PDB entry 2WFF | X-ray diffraction, 4.00 A resolution | chains 2 and 3 of the 4 polymer chains in the assembly

[Chain 2]
Name: P1
Organism: Equine rhinitis a virus
Notes: fragment: capsid protein vp2, residues 81-310
UniProtKB: B9VV85 (B9VV85_9PICO); residues 1-230 here correspond to UniProt positions 81-310 (UniProt number = residue number + 80)
Chain sequence (230 residues; row label = number of the first residue in the row):
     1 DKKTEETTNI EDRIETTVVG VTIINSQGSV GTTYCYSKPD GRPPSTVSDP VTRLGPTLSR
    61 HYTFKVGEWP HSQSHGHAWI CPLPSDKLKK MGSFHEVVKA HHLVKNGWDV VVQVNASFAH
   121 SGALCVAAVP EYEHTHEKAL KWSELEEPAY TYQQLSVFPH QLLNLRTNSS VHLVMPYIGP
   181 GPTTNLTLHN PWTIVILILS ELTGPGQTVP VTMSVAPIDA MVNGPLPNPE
Disordered / not traced: 1-11
Sequence notes: conflict Val21 (Ala101 in B9VV85), Ser85 (Gly165 in B9VV85)
Reported in the primary citation:
  - higher-order assembly contacts with a neighbouring P1: Ile14 to Gln27
  - conformationally variable residues (order/disorder transition): Asp12 to Val30

[Chain 3]
Name: P1
Organism: Equine rhinitis a virus
Notes: fragment: capsid protein vp3, residues 311-536
UniProtKB: B9VV85 (B9VV85_9PICO); residues 1-226 here correspond to UniProt positions 311-536 (UniProt number = residue number + 310)
Chain sequence (226 residues; row label = number of the first residue in the row):
     1 APIRVVSVPE SDSFMSSVPD NSTPLYPKVV VPPRQVPGRF TNFIDVAKQT YSFCSISGKP
    61 YFEVTNTSGD EPLFQMDVSL SAAELHGTYV ASLSSFFAQY RGSLNFNFIF TGAAATKAKF
   121 LVAFVPPHSA APKTRDEAMA CIHAVWDVGL NSAFSFNVPY SSPADFMAVY SAEATVVNVS
   181 GWLQVYALTA LTSTDIAVNS KGRVLVAVSA GPDFSLRHPV DLPDKQ
Sequence notes: conflict Lys59 (Arg369 in B9VV85)

[Interface between chain 2 and chain 3]
Pairs across the interface (47; chain 2 residue first):
  Tyr36(2) - Pro37(3)
  Tyr36(2) - Gly38(3)
  Ser37(2) - Pro37(3)
  Ser45(2) - Gln35(3)  hydrogen bond
  His75(2) - Gly58(3)
  His75(2) - Lys59(3)
  His75(2) - Pro60(3)
  His75(2) - Tyr61(3)
  Phe118(2) - Ala113(3)
  Phe118(2) - Ala114(3)  hydrogen bond (backbone-backbone)
  Phe118(2) - Ala115(3)
  Ala119(2) - Asn199(3)
  Ser121(2) - Thr111(3)  hydrogen bond (side chain-backbone)
  Ser121(2) - Gly112(3)
  Ser121(2) - Ala113(3)
  Tyr152(2) - Gly58(3)  hydrogen bond (side chain-backbone)
  Tyr152(2) - Lys59(3)
  Tyr152(2) - Pro60(3)  hydrophobic
  Gln153(2) - Ser52(3)
  Gln153(2) - Phe53(3)  hydrogen bond (side chain-backbone)
  Gln153(2) - Cys54(3)
  Gln153(2) - Ser55(3)
  Gln153(2) - Gly87(3)
  Gln154(2) - Gly87(3)  hydrogen bond (side chain-backbone)
  Gln154(2) - Thr88(3)
  Gln154(2) - Tyr89(3)
  Ser156(2) - Thr50(3)
  Ser156(2) - Tyr51(3)
  Ser156(2) - Phe53(3)
  Val157(2) - Thr50(3)
  His160(2) - Tyr51(3)  hydrogen bond
  Leu162(2) - Tyr51(3)
  Asn164(2) - Ile109(3)
  Asn164(2) - Phe110(3)
  Asn164(2) - Thr111(3)
  Arg166(2) - Phe110(3)
  Arg166(2) - Gly112(3)
  Arg166(2) - Ala113(3)
  Arg166(2) - Thr116(3)  hydrogen bond (side chain-backbone)
  Arg166(2) - Gly149(3)
  Arg166(2) - Leu150(3)
  Thr167(2) - Ser152(3)
  Leu199(2) - Pro60(3)
  Leu199(2) - Tyr61(3)
  Ser200(2) - Tyr61(3)
  Ser200(2) - Thr111(3)  hydrogen bond
  Glu201(2) - Tyr61(3)  hydrogen bond
Also at the interface, not in a pair above, chain 2 (26 interface residues in all): His120, Gly122, Ala123, Ile178, Thr203, Gly204
Also at the interface, not in a pair above, chain 3 (35 interface residues in all): Glu84, His86, Ser92, Val198, Lys201, Arg203, Leu205

[Overview]
The interface between chain 2 and chain 3 involves 26 residues on one side and 35 on the other; the contacts
include 10 hydrogen bonds. Polar contacts include Ser45(2)-Gln35(3), Ser121(2)-Thr111(3) and
Tyr152(2)-Gly58(3). From the paper: conformational variability at Asp12(2); higher-order assembly contacts
with a neighbouring P1 through Ile14(2).
Chain 2 is P1 and chain 3 is P1, both from Equine rhinitis a virus; the structure, Equine Rhinitis A Virus,
was determined by X-ray diffraction together with 2WS9 from the same study.
